Entry 7FDE (electron microscopy, 3.80 A resolution); this record covers chains A and B of the 16 polymer chains in the assembly.

[Chain A]
Name: Yeast Vacuolar ATPase A subunit
From: Saccharomyces cerevisiae S288C
Sequence (617 residues; numbered 0 to 616; the number before each row is that of its first residue; numbering starts at 0):
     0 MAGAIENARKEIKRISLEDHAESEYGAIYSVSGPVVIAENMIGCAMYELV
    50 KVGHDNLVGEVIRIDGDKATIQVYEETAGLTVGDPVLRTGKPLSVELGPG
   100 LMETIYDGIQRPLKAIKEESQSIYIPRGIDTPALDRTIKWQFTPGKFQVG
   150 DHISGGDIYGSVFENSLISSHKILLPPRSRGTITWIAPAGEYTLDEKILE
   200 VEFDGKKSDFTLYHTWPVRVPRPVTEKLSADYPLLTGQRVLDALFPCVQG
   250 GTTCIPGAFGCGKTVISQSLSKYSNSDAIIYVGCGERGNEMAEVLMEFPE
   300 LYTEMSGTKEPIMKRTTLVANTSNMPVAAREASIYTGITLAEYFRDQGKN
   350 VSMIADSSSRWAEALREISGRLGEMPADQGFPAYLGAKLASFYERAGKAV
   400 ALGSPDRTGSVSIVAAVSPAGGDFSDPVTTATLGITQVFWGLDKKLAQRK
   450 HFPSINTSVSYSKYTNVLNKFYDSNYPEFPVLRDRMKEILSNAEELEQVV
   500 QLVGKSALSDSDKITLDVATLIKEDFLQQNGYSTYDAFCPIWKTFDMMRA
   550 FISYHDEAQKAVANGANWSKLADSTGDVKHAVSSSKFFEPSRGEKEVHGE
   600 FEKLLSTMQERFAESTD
Not modelled in the structure: 0-22

[Chain B]
Name: V-type proton ATPase subunit B
From: Saccharomyces cerevisiae S288C
Reference sequence: P16140 (VATB_YEAST); residue numbers follow UniProt; this construct covers 1-517
Sequence (517 residues; row label = number of the first residue in the row):
     1 MVLSDKELFAINKKAVEQGFNVKPRLNYNTVSGVNGPLVILEKVKFPRYN
    51 EIVNLTLPDGTVRQGQVLEIRGDRAIVQVFEGTSGIDVKKTTVEFTGESL
   101 RIPVSEDMLGRIFDGSGRPIDNGPKVFAEDYLDINGSPINPYARIYPEEM
   151 ISTGVSAIDTMNSIARGQKIPIFSASGLPHNEIAAQICRQAGLVRPTKDV
   201 HDGHEENFSIVFAAMGVNLETARFFKQDFEENGSLERTSLFLNLANDPTI
   251 ERIITPRLALTTAEYLAYQTERHVLTILTDMSSYADALREVSAAREEVPG
   301 RRGYPGYMYTDLSTIYERAGRVEGRNGSITQIPILTMPNDDITHPIPDLT
   351 GYITEGQIFVDRQLHNKGIYPPINVLPSLSRLMKSAIGEGMTRKDHGDVS
   401 NQLYAKYAIGKDAAAMKAVVGEEALSIEDKLSLEFLEKFEKTFITQGAYE
   451 DRTVFESLDQAWSLLRIYPKEMLNRISPKILDEFYDRARDDADEDEEDPD
   501 TRSSGKKKDASQEESLI
Not modelled in the structure: 1-8, 197-204, 488-517
Swiss-Prot annotation at these positions:
  - binding site (ATP): R381
  - modified residue (Phosphoserine): S4, S137, S503, S504, S511, S515
  - cross-link (Glycyl lysine isopeptide (Lys-Gly)): K14 (interchain with G-Cter in ubiquitin), K508 (interchain with G-Cter in ubiquitin)

[Chain A / chain B interface]
Pairs across the interface (69):
  Y28(A) with I70(B); R71(B); G72(B)
  S29(A) with I70(B), hydrogen bond (side chain-backbone)
  V30(A) with Y49(B), hydrophobic; E69(B); I70(B)
  S31(A) with E69(B), hydrogen bond
  G32(A) with Y49(B), hydrogen bond (backbone-side chain)
  T76(A) with Y49(B)
  A77(A) with N50(B)
  G78(A) with R48(B), hydrogen bond (backbone-side chain); Y49(B), hydrogen bond (backbone-backbone)
  L79(A) with R48(B); Y49(B), hydrogen bond (backbone-backbone)
  T80(A) with F46(B); P47(B), hydrogen bond (side chain-backbone)
  V81(A) with F46(B); P47(B); I70(B), hydrophobic
  L112(A) with N140(B), hydrogen bond (backbone-side chain); Y142(B), hydrophobic
  K113(A) with Y142(B)
  K116(A) with N140(B); Y142(B); A143(B); E323(B)
  I122(A) with I139(B); N140(B), hydrogen bond (backbone-backbone); Y268(B), hydrophobic; V322(B), hydrophobic
  Y123(A) with S137(B); P138(B); I139(B), hydrophobic; E264(B), hydrogen bond
  I124(A) with S137(B), hydrogen bond (backbone-side chain); P138(B), hydrogen bond (backbone-backbone)
  P125(A) with S137(B)
  F258(A) with L379(B), hydrophobic; R381(B)
  R286(A) with K169(B); E317(B); G351(B), hydrogen bond (side chain-backbone); Y352(B), hydrogen bond (side chain-backbone); I353(B); T354(B), hydrogen bond (side chain-backbone); E355(B); R381(B)
  N288(A) with I145(B); G167(B), hydrogen bond (side chain-backbone); K169(B); E355(B), hydrogen bond
  A291(A) with R144(B); I145(B)
  M295(A) with R144(B)
  T321(A) with P141(B)
  S322(A) with Y309(B); S313(B), hydrogen bond (backbone-side chain)
  N323(A) with P138(B); S313(B), hydrogen bond (side chain-backbone); T314(B); E317(B)
  R329(A) with Y309(B)
  R359(A) with Y352(B), hydrogen bond (side chain-backbone)
  E366(A) with G306(B); Y307(B), hydrogen bond (side chain-backbone); Y309(B)
  R370(A) with Y307(B)
  A419(A) with Y352(B), hydrogen bond (backbone-side chain)
Interface residues without a listed pair, chain A (42 interface residues in all): I104, R126, E285, G287, E289, L294, M324, G369, Q378, P418, G420
Interface residues without a listed pair, chain B (43 interface residues in all): L68, E297, R301, T310, R325, L382

[In short]
42 residues of chain A and 43 residues of chain B are in contact; the contacts include 22 hydrogen bonds.
Polar pairs include S29(A)-I70(B), S31(A)-E69(B) and G32(A)-Y49(B). From UniProt: ATP-binding residue R381(B)
on chain B.
Here chain A is Yeast Vacuolar ATPase A subunit and chain B is V-type proton ATPase subunit B, both from
Saccharomyces cerevisiae S288C. Entry 7FDE (CryoEM Structures of Reconstituted V-ATPase, Oxr1 bound V1) was
determined by electron microscopy.
